8V40 - chains C and U of the 42 polymer chains in the assembly; structure by electron microscopy, 3.90 A resolution.

# Chain C (and U)
Molecule: Sheath (CD1363)
Organism: Clostridioides difficile
Notes: chain U of this document is another copy of the same molecule, construct and numbering; everything in this record applies to it too
UniProtKB: A0A9Q7ZU73 (A0A9Q7ZU73_CLODI); numbering as in UniProt (aligned over 1-354)
Amino-acid sequence (354 residues; each row starts with the number of its first residue):
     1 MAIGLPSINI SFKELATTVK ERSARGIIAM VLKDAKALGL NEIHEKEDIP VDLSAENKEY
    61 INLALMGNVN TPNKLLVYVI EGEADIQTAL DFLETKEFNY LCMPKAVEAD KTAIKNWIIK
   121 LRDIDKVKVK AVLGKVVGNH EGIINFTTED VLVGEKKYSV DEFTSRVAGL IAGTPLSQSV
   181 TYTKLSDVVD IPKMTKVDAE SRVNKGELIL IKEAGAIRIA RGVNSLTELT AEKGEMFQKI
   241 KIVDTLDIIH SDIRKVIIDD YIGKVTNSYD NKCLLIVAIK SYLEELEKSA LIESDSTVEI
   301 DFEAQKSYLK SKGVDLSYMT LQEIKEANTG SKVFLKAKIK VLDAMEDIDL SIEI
Unresolved in the structure: 1

# Interface between chain C and chain U
Pairs across the interface (9):
  Ala-231(C) with Glu-14(U)
  Glu-232(C) with Lys-13(U); Glu-14(U), hydrogen bond (backbone-backbone)
  Lys-233(C) with Glu-14(U)
  Gly-234(C) with Glu-14(U)
  Glu-235(C) with Glu-14(U)
  Phe-237(C) with Phe-12(U)
  Leu-246(C) with Phe-12(U), hydrophobic
  His-250(C) with Ile-10(U)
Other interface residues (no listed pair), chain C (14 interface residues in all): Thr-230, Arg-254, Ile-257, Ile-258, Ile-262, Lys-336
Other interface residues (no listed pair), chain U (5 interface residues in all): Ile-8

# In short
14 residues of chain C face 5 of chain U across their interface, with 1 hydrogen bond. Its one hydrogen bond,
Glu-232(C)/Glu-14(U), is backbone to backbone.
Both chains are Sheath (CD1363) (Clostridioides difficile). Entry 8V40 (CryoEM Structure of Diffocin -
postcontracted - Collar - final state) was determined by electron microscopy, deposited together with 8V3T,
8V3W, 8V3X, 8V3Z, 8V41 and 8V43.
